PDB entry 7U8G | electron microscopy, 3.20 A resolution | chains A and B of the 4 polymer chains in the assembly

# Chain A
Molecule: EGFP, Cytochrome b-245 heavy chain chimera
Source organism: Homo sapiens
Notes: EC 1.-.-.-; fragment: N-terminal 2x streptag followed by EGFP and TEV + thrombin cleavage sites.
UniProtKB: chimeric construct of A0A6M5E0N3, P04839: residues -259 to -21 from A0A6M5E0N3 (A0A6M5E0N3_ADE02) positions 1-239 (UniProt number = residue number + 260); residues 2-570 from P04839 positions 2-570 (same numbers)
Amino-acid sequence (864 residues; numbered -293 to 570; the number before each row is that of its first residue; numbers below 1 keep their minus sign (Met-293 is residue -293)):
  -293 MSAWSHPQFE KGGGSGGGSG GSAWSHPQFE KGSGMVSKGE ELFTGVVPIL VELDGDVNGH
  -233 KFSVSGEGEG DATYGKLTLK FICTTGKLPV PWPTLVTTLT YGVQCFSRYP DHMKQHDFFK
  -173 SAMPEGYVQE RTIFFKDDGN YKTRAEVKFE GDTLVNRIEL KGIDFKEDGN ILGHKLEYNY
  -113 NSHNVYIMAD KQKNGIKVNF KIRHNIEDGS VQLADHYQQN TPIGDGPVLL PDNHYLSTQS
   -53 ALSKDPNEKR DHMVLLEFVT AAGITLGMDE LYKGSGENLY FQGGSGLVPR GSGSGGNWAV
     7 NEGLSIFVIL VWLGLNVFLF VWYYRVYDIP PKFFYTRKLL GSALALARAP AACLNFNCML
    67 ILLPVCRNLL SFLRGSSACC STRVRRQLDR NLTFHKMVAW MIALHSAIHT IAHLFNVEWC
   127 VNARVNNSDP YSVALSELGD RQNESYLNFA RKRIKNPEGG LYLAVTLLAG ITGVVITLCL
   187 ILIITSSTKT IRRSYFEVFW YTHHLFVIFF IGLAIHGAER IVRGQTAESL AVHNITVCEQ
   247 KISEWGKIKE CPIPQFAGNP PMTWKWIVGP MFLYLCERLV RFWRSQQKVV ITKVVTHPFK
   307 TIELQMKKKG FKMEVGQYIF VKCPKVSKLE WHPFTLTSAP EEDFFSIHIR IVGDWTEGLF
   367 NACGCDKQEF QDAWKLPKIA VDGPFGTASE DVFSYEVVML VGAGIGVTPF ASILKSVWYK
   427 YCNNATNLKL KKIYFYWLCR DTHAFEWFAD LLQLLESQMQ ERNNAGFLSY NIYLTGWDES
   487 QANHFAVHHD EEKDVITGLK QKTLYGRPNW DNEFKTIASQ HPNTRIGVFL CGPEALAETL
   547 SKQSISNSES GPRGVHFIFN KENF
Not modelled in the structure: -293 to 6, 75-95, 288-570
Sequence notes: initiating methionine (-293); expression tag (-292 to -260); conflict Gln-75 (His185 in A0A6M5E0N3); linker (-20 to 1)
Cystine bridges: Cys244-Cys257
Covalent attachments: N-acetylglucosamine (NAG) linked to Asn132, Asn149, Asn240
Bound ions: heme Fe site 1: His101, His209; heme Fe site 2: His115, His222
Ligand contacts:
  - heme (HEM), molecule 1: Arg54, Ala57, Leu60, Asn61, Cys64, Ser112, His115, Thr116, His119, Ala175, Gly179, Val180, Ile182, Thr183, Leu186, Phe215, Leu219, His222, Gly223, Glu225, Arg226, Ile227, Val228, Pro267, Met268, Thr269
  - heme (HEM), molecule 2: Ile67, Leu68, Val71, Arg73, Leu98, His101, Lys102, Ala105, Trp106, Ile108, Leu186, Ile189, Ile190, Ser193, Arg198, Phe202, Phe205, Trp206, His209, His210, Phe212, Phe216, Tyr280, Arg284, Arg287
UniProt features mapped onto this chain:
  - binding site (heme b): His101, His115, Trp206, His209, His222, Arg226, Ile227, Met268, Tyr280, Arg287
  - binding site (FAD): Arg199, Ser200, Trp337, His338, Pro339, Thr341, His354, Arg356, Trp361, Thr362
  - binding site (NADPH): Ile411, Arg446, Thr481, Arg513
  - glycosylation (N-linked (GlcNAc...) asparagine): Asn132, Asn149, Asn240
  - cross-link (Glycyl lysine isopeptide (Lys-Gly)): Lys161 (interchain with G-Cter in ubiquitin), Lys255 (interchain with G-Cter in ubiquitin), Lys294 (interchain with G-Cter in ubiquitin), Lys299 (interchain with G-Cter in ubiquitin), Lys306 (interchain with G-Cter in ubiquitin), Lys328 (interchain with G-Cter in ubiquitin), Lys334 (interchain with G-Cter in ubiquitin), Lys381 (interchain with G-Cter in ubiquitin), Lys506 (interchain with G-Cter in ubiquitin), Lys567 (interchain with G-Cter in ubiquitin)
Reported in the primary citation:
  - heme coordination: His101, His115, His209, His222
  - catalytic residues: Arg54, His119 (proposed by the authors, not directly observed)
  - disease-associated variants - R54S: abolished catalytic activity (citing earlier work)
  - mutagenesis - F215A, F215I, F215V: decreased catalytic activity
  - mutagenesis - F215Y: unchanged catalytic activity
  - contacts within the chain: Tyr41-His239, Tyr152-Arg229
  - post-translational modification sites: Asn132, Asn149, Asn240
  - binding site for heme: Arg226, Val228, Met268
  - binding site for the ligand POV: Trp106, Ala109, Ala113
  - disease-associated variants - Y41D, L45R, L141P, L144P, L153R, T191S, S193F, S193P, R198W, C244G, C244R, C244S, C244Y, C257R, C257S: decreased catalytic activity (citing earlier work)
  - disease-associated variants - Y41D, L45R, W125C, L141P, L144P, L153R, T191S, S193F, S193P, R198W, C244G, C244R, C244S, C244Y, C257R, C257S (proposed by the authors, not directly observed)

# Chain B
Molecule: Cytochrome b-245 light chain
Source organism: Homo sapiens
UniProtKB: P13498 (CY24A_HUMAN); residues 1-195 here = UniProt positions 1-195
Amino-acid sequence (195 residues; numbered 1 to 195; the number before each row is that of its first residue):
     1 MGQIEWAMWA NEQALASGLI LITGGIVATA GRFTQWYFGA YSIVAGVFVC LLEYPRGKRK
    61 KGSTMERWGQ KYMTAVVKLF GPFTRNYYVR AVLHLLLSVP AGFLLATILG TACLAIASGI
   121 YLLAAVRGEQ WTPIEPKPRE RPQIGGTIKQ PPSNPPPRPP AEARKKPSEE EAAVAAGGPP
   181 GGPQVNPIPV TDEVV
Not modelled in the structure: 1-3, 136-195
UniProt features mapped onto this chain:
  - modified residue: Thr147 (Phosphothreonine), Ser168 (Phosphoserine)
  - cross-link: Lys149 (Glycyl lysine isopeptide (Lys-Gly) (interchain with G-Cter in ubiquitin))
  - natural variant: Gly24 (G24R: In CGD4), Gly25 (G25D: In CGD4; G25V: In CGD4), Leu52 (L52P: In CGD4), Glu53 (E53V: In CGD4), Arg90 (R90Q: In CGD4; R90W: In CGD4), His94 (H94R: In CGD4), Ser118 (S118R: In CGD4), Ala124 (A124V: In CGD4), Ala125 (A125T: In CGD4), Pro156 (P156Q: In CGD4)
  - mutagenesis: Pro157 (P157Q: Loss of interaction with NOXO1)
Reported in the primary citation:
  - binding site for the ligand POV: Ala16, Ile20
  - mutagenesis - Y121H: abolished catalytic activity (citing earlier work)
  - disease-associated variants - H94R: abolished catalytic activity (citing earlier work)
  - contacts within the chain: His94-Tyr121
  - disease-associated variants - E53Q, E53V, R90G, R90P, R90Q, R90W, L105R: decreased catalytic activity (citing earlier work)
  - disease-associated variants - E53Q, E53V, R90G, R90P, R90Q, R90W, H94R, L105R (proposed by the authors, not directly observed)

# Chain A / chain B interface
Contacting residue pairs - 41 pairs, chain A then chain B:
  Ile117(A) - Thr23(B)
  Ile117(A) - Val27(B)  hydrophobic
  Leu120(A) - Phe33(B)
  Leu120(A) - Leu105(B)  hydrophobic
  Leu120(A) - Ala106(B)  hydrophobic
  Phe121(A) - Val27(B)  hydrophobic
  Phe121(A) - Gly31(B)
  Phe121(A) - Phe33(B)  hydrophobic
  Val123(A) - Leu105(B)  hydrophobic
  Glu124(A) - Phe33(B)
  Glu124(A) - Thr34(B)  hydrogen bond
  Asn128(A) - Thr34(B)
  Asn162(A) - Thr34(B)
  Pro163(A) - Gln35(B)
  Pro163(A) - Phe103(B)
  Gly166(A) - Leu105(B)
  Leu167(A) - Gly102(B)
  Leu167(A) - Leu104(B)
  Leu167(A) - Leu105(B)
  Thr183(A) - Leu109(B)
  Leu184(A) - Leu109(B)  hydrophobic
  Leu184(A) - Ala112(B)  hydrophobic
  Leu184(A) - Cys113(B)  hydrophobic
  Ile187(A) - Gln13(B)
  Ile187(A) - Cys113(B)  hydrophobic
  Thr191(A) - Trp9(B)  hydrogen bond
  Thr191(A) - Glu12(B)
  Thr191(A) - Gln13(B)  hydrogen bond
  Thr191(A) - Ala16(B)
  Ser192(A) - Trp9(B)
  Thr194(A) - Glu12(B)  hydrogen bond
  Thr196(A) - Glu12(B)  hydrogen bond
  Thr196(A) - Arg56(B)
  Thr196(A) - Met65(B)
  Ile197(A) - Glu12(B)
  Tyr201(A) - Ile4(B)  hydrophobic
  Tyr201(A) - Glu5(B)  hydrogen bond
  Tyr201(A) - Met8(B)  hydrophobic
  Tyr201(A) - Arg59(B)  hydrogen bond
  Val204(A) - Ile4(B)  hydrophobic
  Val204(A) - Trp9(B)  hydrophobic
Interface residues without a listed pair, chain A (26 interface residues in all): Ala170, Leu188, Lys195, Arg199, Ser200, Thr208
Interface residues without a listed pair, chain B (26 interface residues in all): Trp6, Ile116
The authors on this interface:
  - pairs named by the authors: Glu124(A)-Thr34(B) (hydrogen bond)
  - interface residues, chain A: Thr191(A), Ser192(A), Thr194(A)
  - interface residues, chain B: Trp9(B), Gln13(B), Leu105(B)

# Overview
The chain A/chain B interface involves 26 residues from each chain, with 7 hydrogen bonds. Polar contacts
include Glu124(A)-Thr34(B), Thr191(A)-Trp9(B) and Thr191(A)-Gln13(B). The paper describes a hydrogen bond
between Glu124(A) and Thr34(B). From the paper: catalytic residues Arg54(A) and His119(A); F215A, F215I and
F215V of chain A, among others, reduce catalytic activity; 29 substitutions were tested in all.
Chain A is EGFP, Cytochrome b-245 heavy chain chimera and chain B is Cytochrome b-245 light chain, both from
Homo sapiens; the structure, Cryo-EM structure of the core human NADPH oxidase NOX2, was determined by
electron microscopy.
